Entry 2R5B (X-ray diffraction, 2.00 A resolution); this record covers chains A and B of the 6 polymer chains in the assembly.

== Chain A (and B) ==
Molecule: gp41 N-peptide
Notes: chain B of this document is another copy of the same molecule, construct and numbering; everything in this record applies to it too
Chain sequence (47 residues; each row starts with the number of its first residue; numbering starts at 0):
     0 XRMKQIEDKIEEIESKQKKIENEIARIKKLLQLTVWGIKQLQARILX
Modified positions: ACE (acetyl group) at position 0; NH2 (amino group) at position 46

== Chain A / chain B interface ==
Residue-residue contacts (38):
  Met2(A) - Arg1(B)
  Met2(A) - Ile5(B)  hydrophobic
  Ile5(A) - Ile5(B)  hydrophobic
  Ile9(A) - Ile5(B)  hydrophobic
  Ile9(A) - Lys8(B)
  Ile9(A) - Ile12(B)  hydrophobic
  Glu10(A) - Lys8(B)  salt bridge
  Ile12(A) - Ile12(B)  hydrophobic
  Glu13(A) - Ile12(B)
  Gln16(A) - Ile12(B)  hydrogen bond (side chain-backbone)
  Gln16(A) - Lys15(B)
  Gln16(A) - Gln16(B)
  Ile19(A) - Ile19(B)  hydrophobic
  Glu20(A) - Lys15(B)  salt bridge
  Glu20(A) - Lys18(B)  salt bridge
  Glu20(A) - Ile19(B)
  Glu20(A) - Glu22(B)
  Ile23(A) - Ile19(B)  hydrophobic
  Ile23(A) - Glu22(B)
  Ile23(A) - Ile23(B)  hydrophobic
  Ile23(A) - Ile26(B)  hydrophobic
  Ile26(A) - Ile26(B)  hydrophobic
  Lys27(A) - Glu22(B)  salt bridge
  Lys27(A) - Arg25(B)
  Lys27(A) - Ile26(B)
  Leu30(A) - Ile26(B)  hydrophobic
  Leu30(A) - Leu29(B)  hydrophobic
  Val34(A) - Leu29(B)  hydrophobic
  Val34(A) - Thr33(B)
  Ile37(A) - Thr33(B)
  Ile37(A) - Ile37(B)  hydrophobic
  Ile37(A) - Leu40(B)
  Leu40(A) - Leu40(B)  hydrophobic
  Gln41(A) - Leu40(B)
  Ile44(A) - Leu40(B)  hydrophobic
  Ile44(A) - Arg43(B)
  Ile44(A) - Ile44(B)  hydrophobic
  Leu45(A) - Arg43(B)
Interface residues without a listed pair, chain A (22 interface residues in all): Glu6, Gln31, Thr33
Interface residues without a listed pair, chain B (21 interface residues in all): Ile9, Leu30, Gly36

== Summary ==
The interface between chain A and chain B involves 22 residues on one side and 21 on the other, with 1
hydrogen bond and 4 salt bridges. Polar pairs include Glu10(A)-Lys8(B), Glu20(A)-Lys15(B) and
Glu20(A)-Lys18(B).
Both chains are gp41 N-peptide. Entry 2R5B (Structure of the gp41 N-trimer in complex with the HIV entry
inhibitor PIE7) was determined by X-ray diffraction, deposited together with 2R3C and 2R5D.
